Entry 7T0D (X-ray diffraction, 1.91 A resolution); this record covers chains A and B.

Chain A:
Molecule: Protein farnesyltransferase/geranylgeranyltransferase type-1 subunit alpha
From: Cryptococcus neoformans var. grubii H99
Reference sequence: J9VSJ6 (J9VSJ6_CRYNH); numbering as in UniProt (aligned over 1-335)
Sequence (349 residues; numbered -13 to 335; the number before each row is that of its first residue; numbers below 1 keep their minus sign (Met-13 is residue -13)):
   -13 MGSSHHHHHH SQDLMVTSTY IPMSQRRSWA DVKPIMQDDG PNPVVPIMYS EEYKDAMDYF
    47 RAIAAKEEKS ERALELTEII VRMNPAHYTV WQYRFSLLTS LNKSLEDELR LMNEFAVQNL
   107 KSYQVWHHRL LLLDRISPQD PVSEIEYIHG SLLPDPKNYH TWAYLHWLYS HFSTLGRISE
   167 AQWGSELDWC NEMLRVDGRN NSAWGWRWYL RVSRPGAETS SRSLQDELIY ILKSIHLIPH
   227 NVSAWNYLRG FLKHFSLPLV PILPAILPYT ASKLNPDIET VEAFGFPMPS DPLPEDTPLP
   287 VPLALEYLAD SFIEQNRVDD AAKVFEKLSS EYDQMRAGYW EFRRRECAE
Not modelled in the structure: -13 to 4, 258-269, 335
Construct notes: expression tag (-13 to 0)
Ligand contacts: 3FX ((2R)-3-(cyclohexylamino)-2-hydroxypropane-1-sulfonic acid): Phe46, Ala50, Thr75

Chain B:
Molecule: Protein farnesyltransferase subunit beta
From: Cryptococcus neoformans var. grubii H99
Notes: EC 2.5.1.58
Reference sequence: T2BPA1 (T2BPA1_CRYNH); numbering as in UniProt (aligned over 1-520)
Sequence (520 residues; numbered 1 to 520; the number before each row is that of its first residue):
     1 MATEFTPSVY SLVSKPLPSN SRPSATLDEQ AETEDLISQL FDLTADPNAL VSEHGKRYSG
    61 LRKQEHTQFL ASSFFQLPGK FVSLDASRPW LVFWTVHSLD LLGVALDQGT KDRVVSTLLH
   121 FLSPKGGFGG GPANSQIPHL LPTYASVCSL AIAGNDSSTG GWKDLAAARQ SIYEFFMRCK
   181 RPDGGFVVCE GGEVDVRGTY CLLVVATLLD IITPELLHNV DKFVSACQTY EGGFACASFP
   241 FPSVVPSTSA FPTSEPSCRV SMAEAHGGYT SCSLNSHFLL TSVPLPSFPL SIDANAALRW
   301 TVLQQGEPIE GGGFRGRTNK LVDGCYSWWV GGGAPVAEEL VRREKSRKVK KSRIEVFEEE
   361 KEGDWEDVPP IPPIFNRVAL QEFTLVAAQQ DPGSTGGLRD KPGKRPDQYH TCNNLSGLSI
   421 AQHKMSHSPS TVSSNRLKFD ASKGLPAVKP VAPGGGWKNE DERQNARREI WANALGWIEE
   481 EGGEIIVGGK DNRINTTTPV FNILGLRLKP FINYFYCQEN
Not modelled in the structure: 1, 244-254, 350-370, 520
Ion coordination: Zn2+: Asp323, Cys325, His410 (together with XO7)
Ligand contacts:
  - 3FX ((2R)-3-(cyclohexylamino)-2-hydroxypropane-1-sulfonic acid), molecule 1: Tyr58, Gly489, Lys490, Asp491
  - 3FX, molecule 2: Arg62, Lys63, Gln64, Glu65
  - 3FX, molecule 3: Ser123, Pro124, Lys125, Ala133, Asn134, Ser135, Gln136, Ile137
  - farnesyl diphosphate / XO7: Leu84, Ser87, Trp90, Trp94, Leu141, Arg197, Tyr200, Cys201, His266, Gly268, Tyr269, Cys272, Arg317, Lys320, Asp323, Cys325, Tyr326, Trp329, Asp407, Tyr409, His410

Chain A / chain B interface:
Contacting residue pairs (164):
  Ile21(A) - Asn134(B)
  Met22(A) - Asn134(B)  hydrogen bond (backbone-side chain)
  Gln23(A) - Arg88(B)
  Gln23(A) - Pro132(B)
  Asp24(A) - His120(B)
  Asp24(A) - Pro132(B)
  Asp24(A) - Asn134(B)  hydrogen bond (backbone-side chain)
  Asp25(A) - Arg88(B)  salt bridge
  Asp25(A) - His120(B)
  Asp25(A) - Phe121(B)
  Asp25(A) - Pro132(B)
  Gly26(A) - His120(B)
  Asn28(A) - Arg113(B)  hydrogen bond (backbone-side chain)
  Pro29(A) - Arg88(B)
  Pro29(A) - Arg113(B)  hydrogen bond (backbone-side chain)
  Pro29(A) - Thr117(B)
  Val30(A) - Ser73(B)
  Val30(A) - Phe74(B)  hydrophobic
  Val30(A) - Arg88(B)  hydrogen bond (backbone-side chain)
  Val30(A) - Val92(B)  hydrophobic
  Val30(A) - Arg113(B)
  Val30(A) - Val114(B)  hydrophobic
  Val30(A) - Thr117(B)  hydrogen bond (backbone-side chain)
  Val31(A) - Ser73(B)  hydrogen bond (backbone-backbone)
  Val31(A) - Arg88(B)  hydrogen bond (backbone-side chain)
  Val31(A) - Leu91(B)  hydrophobic
  Val31(A) - Val92(B)  hydrophobic
  Pro32(A) - Ser73(B)
  Pro32(A) - Phe75(B)
  Pro32(A) - Gln76(B)
  Pro32(A) - Leu77(B)  hydrogen bond (backbone-backbone)
  Pro32(A) - Arg88(B)
  Ile33(A) - Leu77(B)
  Ile33(A) - Pro78(B)
  Ile33(A) - Phe81(B)
  Ile33(A) - Val82(B)
  Ile33(A) - Asp85(B)
  Met34(A) - Gln76(B)
  Met34(A) - Leu77(B)  hydrogen bond (backbone-backbone)
  Met34(A) - Gly79(B)
  Tyr35(A) - Asp85(B)  hydrogen bond
  Tyr39(A) - Val82(B)
  Tyr39(A) - Asp85(B)  hydrogen bond
  Arg47(A) - Asn134(B)
  Arg47(A) - Ser135(B)  hydrogen bond
  Met69(A) - Val82(B)
  Asn70(A) - Val82(B)  hydrogen bond (side chain-backbone)
  Asn70(A) - Ser83(B)
  Asn70(A) - Asp85(B)
  Ala72(A) - Ser83(B)
  Ala72(A) - Ala86(B)
  His73(A) - Gln136(B)
  Tyr74(A) - Ala86(B)
  Tyr74(A) - Gly129(B)
  Tyr74(A) - Gly130(B)  hydrogen bond (side chain-backbone)
  Tyr74(A) - Gln136(B)
  Tyr74(A) - Ile137(B)  hydrogen bond (side chain-backbone)
  Tyr74(A) - His139(B)
  Tyr74(A) - Cys189(B)  hydrophobic
  Thr75(A) - Ser135(B)
  Thr75(A) - Gln136(B)
  Thr75(A) - Ile137(B)  hydrogen bond (side chain-backbone)
  Gln78(A) - Ile137(B)
  Gln78(A) - Glu190(B)
  Tyr109(A) - Glu193(B)
  Tyr109(A) - Arg197(B)
  Tyr109(A) - Tyr269(B)  hydrogen bond
  His113(A) - Gly191(B)  hydrogen bond (side chain-backbone)
  His113(A) - Gly192(B)  hydrogen bond (side chain-backbone)
  His113(A) - Glu193(B)
  Leu117(A) - Gly191(B)
  Lys143(A) - Thr26(B)  hydrogen bond
  Lys143(A) - Arg317(B)  hydrogen bond (backbone-side chain)
  Lys143(A) - Asn319(B)  hydrogen bond (side chain-backbone)
  Lys143(A) - Lys320(B)
  Tyr145(A) - Ala235(B)
  Tyr145(A) - Cys236(B)  hydrogen bond (side chain-backbone)
  Tyr145(A) - Ala263(B)
  Tyr145(A) - Glu264(B)  hydrogen bond (side chain-backbone)
  Tyr145(A) - His266(B)
  Tyr145(A) - Tyr269(B)  hydrophobic
  Tyr145(A) - Arg317(B)
  Ala149(A) - Met262(B)
  His152(A) - Met262(B)  hydrogen bond (side chain-backbone)
  Trp153(A) - Phe239(B)
  Trp153(A) - Met262(B)  hydrophobic
  Ser156(A) - Phe239(B)
  Ser156(A) - Phe241(B)
  Ser156(A) - Met262(B)
  His157(A) - Phe239(B)
  Ser159(A) - Phe241(B)
  Thr160(A) - Phe239(B)
  Thr160(A) - Phe241(B)
  Thr160(A) - Pro242(B)
  Asp183(A) - Ser24(B)  hydrogen bond
  Asp183(A) - Ala25(B)
  Asp183(A) - Thr26(B)  hydrogen bond
  Arg185(A) - Ser19(B)  hydrogen bond (side chain-backbone)
  Arg185(A) - Arg22(B)  hydrogen bond (side chain-backbone)
  Arg185(A) - Ser24(B)  hydrogen bond
  Arg185(A) - Thr26(B)
  Arg185(A) - Leu27(B)
  Arg185(A) - Asn319(B)  hydrogen bond (backbone-side chain)
  Asn187(A) - Glu231(B)  hydrogen bond
  Asn187(A) - Glu264(B)  hydrogen bond
  Asn187(A) - Thr318(B)
  Ser188(A) - Glu264(B)  hydrogen bond
  Ser188(A) - Arg317(B)  hydrogen bond
  Trp190(A) - Tyr230(B)
  Gly191(A) - Tyr230(B)
  Trp194(A) - Tyr230(B)  hydrophobic
  Tyr195(A) - Val260(B)  hydrophobic
  Ser199(A) - Val260(B)
  Pro201(A) - Phe241(B)
  Leu223(A) - Arg22(B)
  Ile224(A) - Asn20(B)
  Pro225(A) - Asn20(B)
  His226(A) - Pro18(B)
  His226(A) - Asn20(B)  hydrogen bond (backbone-side chain)
  Asn227(A) - Asn319(B)  hydrogen bond
  Val228(A) - Thr318(B)
  Ser229(A) - Thr318(B)
  Ser229(A) - Asn319(B)  hydrogen bond
  Asn232(A) - Tyr230(B)
  Asn232(A) - Glu231(B)  hydrogen bond
  Asn232(A) - Arg299(B)  hydrogen bond
  Asn232(A) - Thr318(B)
  Tyr233(A) - Tyr230(B)  hydrophobic
  Gly236(A) - Tyr230(B)
  Lys239(A) - Asp293(B)  salt bridge
  Pro280(A) - Asn20(B)
  Glu281(A) - Asn20(B)
  Glu281(A) - Ser21(B)  hydrogen bond (backbone-side chain)
  Asp282(A) - Pro18(B)
  Asp282(A) - Ser19(B)  hydrogen bond
  Asp282(A) - Asn20(B)  hydrogen bond (backbone-backbone)
  Thr283(A) - Asn20(B)  hydrogen bond
  Pro284(A) - Pro18(B)  hydrophobic
  Glu292(A) - Arg299(B)  salt bridge
  Gln320(A) - Pro7(B)
  Gln320(A) - Leu12(B)
  Met321(A) - Gln305(B)
  Met321(A) - Gly306(B)
  Met321(A) - Glu307(B)
  Met321(A) - Pro308(B)
  Met321(A) - Asn376(B)
  Met321(A) - Ala379(B)  hydrophobic
  Arg322(A) - Val302(B)  hydrogen bond (side chain-backbone)
  Arg322(A) - Leu303(B)
  Arg322(A) - Gln305(B)  hydrogen bond (side chain-backbone)
  Arg322(A) - Glu307(B)  salt bridge
  Ala323(A) - Phe5(B)
  Gly324(A) - Phe5(B)
  Gly324(A) - Pro372(B)
  Gly324(A) - Pro373(B)
  Tyr325(A) - Arg299(B)
  Tyr325(A) - Val302(B)  hydrophobic
  Tyr325(A) - Pro373(B)
  Tyr325(A) - Ile374(B)
  Glu327(A) - Phe5(B)
  Glu327(A) - Pro372(B)
  Arg331(A) - Ile371(B)
  Arg331(A) - Pro372(B)
  Glu332(A) - Lys345(B)  salt bridge
Interface residues without a listed pair, chain A (80 interface residues in all): Phe46, Gln110, Trp148, Val182, Asn186, Arg235, Leu289, Ser315, Phe328
Interface residues without a listed pair, chain B (91 interface residues in all): Val9, Leu17, Pro23, Leu84, Pro138, Pro142, Asp195, Cys258, Ser261, Ala296, Leu298, Gly312, Val341

In short:
The interface between chain A and chain B involves 80 residues on one side and 91 on the other, with 47
hydrogen bonds and 5 salt bridges. Polar pairs include Asp25(A)-Arg88(B), Lys239(A)-Asp293(B) and
Glu292(A)-Arg299(B).
Chain A is Protein farnesyltransferase/geranylgeranyltransferase type-1 subunit alpha and chain B is Protein
farnesyltransferase subunit beta, both from Cryptococcus neoformans var. grubii H99; the structure,
Cryptococcus neoformans protein farnesyltransferase in complex with FPP and inhibitor 2k, was determined by
X-ray diffraction, deposited together with 7T08, 7T09, 7T0A, 7T0B, 7T0C and 7T0E.
